Entry 1KTI (X-ray diffraction, 1.97 A resolution); this record covers chain A.

== Chain A ==
Molecule: Glycogen phosphorylase, muscle form
Organism: Oryctolagus cuniculus
Notes: EC 2.4.1.1
UniProtKB: P00489 (PHS2_RABIT); residue numbers follow UniProt; this construct covers 1-842
Sequence (842 residues; row label = number of the first residue in the row):
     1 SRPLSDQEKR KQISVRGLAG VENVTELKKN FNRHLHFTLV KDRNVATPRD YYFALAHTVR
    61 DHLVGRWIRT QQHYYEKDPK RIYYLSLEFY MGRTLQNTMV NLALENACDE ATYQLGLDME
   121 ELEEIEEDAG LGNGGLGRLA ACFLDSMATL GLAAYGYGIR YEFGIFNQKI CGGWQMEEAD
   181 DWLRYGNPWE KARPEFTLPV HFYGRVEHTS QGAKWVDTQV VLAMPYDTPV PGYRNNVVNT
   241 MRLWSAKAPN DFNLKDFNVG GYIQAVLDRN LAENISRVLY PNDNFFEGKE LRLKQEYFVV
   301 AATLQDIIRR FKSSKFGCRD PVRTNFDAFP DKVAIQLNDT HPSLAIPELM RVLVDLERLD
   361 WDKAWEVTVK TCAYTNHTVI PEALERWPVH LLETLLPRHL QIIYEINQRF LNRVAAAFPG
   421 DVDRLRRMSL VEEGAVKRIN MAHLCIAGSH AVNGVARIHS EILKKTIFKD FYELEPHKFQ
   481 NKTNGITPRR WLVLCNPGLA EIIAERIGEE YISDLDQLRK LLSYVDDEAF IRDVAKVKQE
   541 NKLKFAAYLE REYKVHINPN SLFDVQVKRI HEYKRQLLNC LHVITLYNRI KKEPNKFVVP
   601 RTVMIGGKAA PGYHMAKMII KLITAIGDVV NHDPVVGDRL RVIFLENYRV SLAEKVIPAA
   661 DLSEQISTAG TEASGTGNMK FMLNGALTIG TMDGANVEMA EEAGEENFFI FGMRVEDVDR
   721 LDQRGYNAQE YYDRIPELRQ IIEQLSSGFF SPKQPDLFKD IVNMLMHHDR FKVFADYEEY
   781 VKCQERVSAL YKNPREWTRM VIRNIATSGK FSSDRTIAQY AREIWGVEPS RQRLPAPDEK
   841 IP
Disordered / not traced: 1-12, 252-260, 315-324, 837-842
Covalently attached groups: pyridoxal phosphate (PLP) linked to K680
Ligand contacts:
  - N-(acetylcarbamoyl)-glucosylamine (AZC; N-(acetylcarbamoyl)-beta-D-glucopyranosylamine): G135, L136, L139, D283, N284, D339, H341, H377, T378, V455, N484, Y573, E672, A673, S674, G675, T676
  - pyridoxal phosphate (PLP): Y90, G134, G135, R138, W491, V567, K568, K574, Y648, R649, V650, A653, Q665, E672, G675, T676, G677
Curated features (UniProtKB/Swiss-Prot):
  - modified residue: S747 (Phosphoserine)

== Summary ==
Chain A binds N-(acetylcarbamoyl)-glucosylamine. Pyridoxal phosphate is covalently linked to K680.
Chain A is Glycogen phosphorylase, muscle form (Oryctolagus cuniculus); the structure, Binding of 100 mm
N-acetyl-n'-beta-D-glucopyranosyl urea to glycogen phosphorylase B: kinetic and crystallographic studies, was
determined by X-ray diffraction together with 1K06 and 1K08 from the same study.
